PDB entry 8SAS | electron microscopy, 4.00 A resolution | chains A and B of the 12 polymer chains in the assembly

== Chain A ==
Name: CH848.10.17 gp120
Organism: HIV-1 06TG.HT008
UniProtKB: A0A1W6IPB2 (A0A1W6IPB2_9HIV1); the construct lacks a stretch of the UniProt sequence and is renumbered around it, so the offset changes along the chain: 34-139 = UniProt 30-135; 150-185 = UniProt 136-171; 186-309 = UniProt 174-297; 312-321 = UniProt 298-307; 3 more segments
Amino-acid sequence (463 residues; row label = number of the first residue in the row; note: 15 numbers in that range are skipped by the numbering (no residue carries them; nothing is unmodelled there); a row labelled like 185A-185B holds insertion residues (185A, then the next letters in order)):
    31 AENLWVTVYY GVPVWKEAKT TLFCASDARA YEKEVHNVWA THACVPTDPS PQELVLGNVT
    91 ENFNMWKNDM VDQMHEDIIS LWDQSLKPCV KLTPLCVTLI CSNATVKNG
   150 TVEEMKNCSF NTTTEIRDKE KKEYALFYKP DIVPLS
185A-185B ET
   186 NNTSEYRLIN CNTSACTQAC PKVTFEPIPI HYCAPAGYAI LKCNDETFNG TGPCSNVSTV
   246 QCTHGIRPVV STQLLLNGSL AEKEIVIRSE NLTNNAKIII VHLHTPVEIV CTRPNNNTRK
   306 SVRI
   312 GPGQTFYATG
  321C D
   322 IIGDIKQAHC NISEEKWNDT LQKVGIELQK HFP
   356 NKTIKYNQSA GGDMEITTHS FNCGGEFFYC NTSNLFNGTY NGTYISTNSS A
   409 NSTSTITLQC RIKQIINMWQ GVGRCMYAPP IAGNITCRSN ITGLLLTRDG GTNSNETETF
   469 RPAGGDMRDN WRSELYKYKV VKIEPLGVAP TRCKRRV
Unresolved in the structure: 31
Construct notes: expression tag (31-33); conflict Cys201 (Val189 in A0A1W6IPB2), Cys433 (Ala417 in A0A1W6IPB2), Lys490 (Glu474 in A0A1W6IPB2), Glu492 (Gln476 in A0A1W6IPB2), Val496 (Ile480 in A0A1W6IPB2), Arg500 (Gly484 in A0A1W6IPB2), Cys501 (Ala485 in A0A1W6IPB2)
Disulfides: Cys54-Cys74, Cys119-Cys205, Cys126-Cys196, Cys131-Cys157, Cys201-Cys433, Cys218-Cys247, Cys228-Cys239, Cys296-Cys331, Cys378-Cys445, Cys385-Cys418
Covalent attachments: N-acetylglucosamine (NAG) linked to Asn156, Asn442; glycan linked to Asn301, Asn332

== Chain B ==
Name: CH848.10.17 gp41
Organism: HIV-1 06TG.HT008
Amino-acid sequence (132 residues; numbered 512 to 664; 21 numbers in that range are skipped by the numbering (no residue carries them; nothing is unmodelled there); the number before each row is that of its first residue):
   512 AVGIGAVFLG FLGAAGSTMG AASMTLTVQA RNLLSG
   569 TVWGIKQLQA RVLAVERYLR DQQLLGIWGC SGKLICCTNV PWNSSWSNRN LSEIWDNMTW
   629 LQWDKEISNY TQIIYGLLEE SQNQQEKNEQ DLLALD
Unresolved in the structure: 512-519
Disulfides: Cys598-Cys604

== Interface between chain A and chain B ==
Disulfides between the chains: Cys501(A)-Cys605(B)
Residue-residue contacts - 82 pairs, chain A then chain B:
  Glu32(A) with Asn618(B)
  Leu34(A) with Trp610(B), hydrogen bond (backbone-backbone); Leu619(B), hydrophobic
  Trp35(A) with Asn607(B); Val608(B); Pro609(B)
  Val36(A) with Cys605(B); Thr606(B); Val608(B), hydrogen bond (backbone-backbone); Leu646(B), hydrophobic
  Thr37(A) with Ile603(B); Cys604(B); Cys605(B)
  Val38(A) with Leu593(B), hydrophobic; Trp596(B), hydrophobic; Cys598(B), hydrophobic; Ile603(B); Cys604(B), hydrogen bond (backbone-backbone)
  Tyr39(A) with Ile603(B), hydrophobic; Trp623(B); Trp628(B), hydrophobic
  Tyr40(A) with Leu537(B); Ala541(B), hydrophobic; Tyr586(B); Asp589(B); Leu593(B), hydrophobic; Lys601(B)
  Gly41(A) with Leu537(B); Gln540(B)
  Val42(A) with Leu537(B), hydrophobic; Trp628(B), hydrophobic
  Pro43(A) with Leu523(B), hydrophobic
  Val44(A) with Trp628(B), hydrophobic; Asp632(B)
  Trp45(A) with Leu523(B), hydrophobic; Ala526(B), hydrophobic; Leu629(B), hydrophobic
  Lys46(A) with Asp632(B), salt bridge
  Thr51(A) with Lys574(B), hydrogen bond (side chain-backbone)
  Phe53(A) with Ser546(B); Gly547(B); Gln575(B); Ala578(B), hydrophobic
  Val75(A) with Thr569(B)
  Leu84(A) with Leu520(B); Gly524(B)
  Leu86(A) with Leu523(B); Ala526(B), hydrophobic
  Gly87(A) with Ala526(B), hydrogen bond (backbone-backbone)
  Asn88(A) with Gly527(B); Ser528(B)
  Pro220(A) with Ala578(B), hydrophobic
  Ala221(A) with Leu544(B); Leu545(B); Ser546(B); Leu581(B)
  Gly222(A) with Leu544(B)
  Tyr223(A) with Leu581(B), hydrophobic; Arg585(B), hydrogen bond
  Gln246(A) with Phe522(B)
  Pro493(A) with Asp589(B)
  Leu494(A) with Asp589(B); Tyr643(B)
  Val496(A) with Trp631(B), hydrogen bond (backbone-side chain)
  Ala497(A) with Met530(B), hydrophobic
  Pro498(A) with Trp610(B), hydrophobic; Trp623(B)
  Thr499(A) with Trp623(B)
  Cys501(A) with Cys605(B), disulfide
  Lys502(A) with Cys605(B), hydrogen bond (backbone-side chain); Thr606(B); Asn607(B)
  Arg503(A) with Trp596(B), hydrogen bond (side chain-backbone); Gly597(B), hydrogen bond (side chain-backbone); Cys598(B); Cys604(B); Cys605(B), hydrogen bond (backbone-backbone); Thr606(B); Gln650(B), hydrogen bond; Gln653(B), hydrogen bond
  Val505(A) with Gln653(B); Glu657(B)
Other interface residues (no listed pair), chain A (41 interface residues in all): Pro81, Asp107, Ala224, Lys490, Ile491
Other interface residues (no listed pair), chain B (55 interface residues in all): Gly521, Ala525, Trp571, Gln577, Leu602, Ile622, Ile642

== Overview ==
41 residues of chain A face 55 of chain B across their interface, with 1 disulfide bond, 13 hydrogen bonds and
1 salt bridge. Polar contacts include Lys46(A)-Asp632(B), Thr51(A)-Lys574(B) and Tyr223(A)-Arg585(B).
N-acetylglucosamine is covalently linked to Asn156(A) and Asn442(A).
Chain A is CH848.10.17 gp120 and chain B is CH848.10.17 gp41, both from HIV-1 06TG.HT008; the structure,
CryoEM structure of DH270.5-CH848.10.17, was determined by electron microscopy, deposited together with 8SAL,
8SAN, 8SAQ, 8SAR, 8SAT, 8SAU and 9 further entries.
